5LMU - chains A and T of the 24 polymer chains in the assembly; structure by electron microscopy, 4.00 A resolution.

[Chain A]
Molecule: 16S ribosomal RNA
From: Thermus thermophilus HB8
Sequence (1522 nucleotides; row label = number of the first residue in the row; note: 44 numbers in that range are skipped by the numbering (no residue carries them; nothing is unmodelled there); a row labelled like 189A-189L holds insertion residues (189A, then the next letters in order); numbering starts at 0):
     0 UUUGUUGGAG AGUUUGAUCC UGGCUCAGGG UGAACGCUGG CGGCGUGCCU AAGACAUGCA
    60 AGUCGUGCGG GCCG
    76 CGGGGUUUU
    88 ACUCCG
    96 UGGUCAGCGG CGGACGGGUG AGUAACGCGU GGGU
  129A G
   130 ACCUACCCGG AAGAGGGGGA CAACCCGGGG AAACUCGGGC UAAUCCCCCA UGUGGACCCG
189A-189L CCCCUUGGGGUG
   190 UGUCCAAAGG GCUUU
   216 GCCCGCUUCC GGAUGGGCCC GCGUCCCAUC AGCUAGUUGG UGGGGUAAUG GCCCACCAAG
   276 GCGACGACGG GUAGCCGGUC UGAGAGGAUG GCCGGCCACA GGGGCACUGA GACACGGGCC
   336 CCACUCCUAC GGGAGGCAGC AGUUAGGAAU CUUCCGCAAU GGGCGCAAGC CUGACGGAGC
   396 GACGCCGCUU GGAGGAAGAA GCCCUUCGGG GUGUAAACUC CUGA
   441 ACCCGGGACG AAACCCCC
   460 GA
   470 CGAGGGGA
   479 CUGACGGUAC CGGGGUAA
   498 UAGCGCCGGC CAACUCCGUG CCAGCAGCCG CGGUAAUACG GAGGGCGCGA GCGUUACCCG
   558 GAUUCACUGG GCGUAAAGGG CGUGUAGGCG GCCUGGGGCG UCCCAUGUGA AAGACCACGG
   618 CUCAACCGUG GGGGAGCGUG GGAUACGCUC AGGCUAGACG GUGGGAGAGG GUGGUGGAAU
   678 UCCCGGAGUA GCGGUGAAAU GCGCAGAUAC CGGGAGGAAC GCCGAUGGCG AAGGCAGCCA
   738 CCUGGUCCAC CCGUGACGCU GAGGCGCGAA AGCGUGGGGA GCAAACCGGA UUAGAUACCC
   798 GGGUAGUCCA CGCCCUAAAC GAUGCGCGCU AGGUCUCUGG GUCU
   848 CCUGGGGGCC GAAGCUAACG CGUUAAGCGC GCCGCCUGGG GAGUACGGCC GCAAGGCUGA
   908 AACUCAAAGG AAUUGACGGG GGCCCGCACA AGCGGUGGAG CAUGUGGUUU AAUUCGAAGC
   968 AACGCGAAGA ACCUUACCAG GCCUUGACAU GCUA
 1001A G
  1002 GGAACCCGGG UGAAAGCCUG GGGUGCCCC
1030A-1030D GCGA
  1031 GGGGAGCCCU AGCACAGGUG CUGCAUGGCC GUCGUCAGCU CGUGCCGUGA GGUGUUGGGU
  1091 UAAGUCCCGC AACGAGCGCA ACCCCCGCCG UUAGUUGCCA GCGGUUCGGC CGGGCACUCU
  1151 AACGGGACUG CCCGCG
  1168 AAAGCGGGAG GAAGGAGGGG ACGACGUCUG GUCAGCAUGG CCCUUACGGC CUGGGCGACA
  1228 CACGUGCUAC AAUGCCCACU ACAAAGCGAU GCCACCCGGC AACGGGGAGC UAAUCGCAAA
  1288 AAGGUGGGCC CAGUUCGGAU UGGGGUCUGC AACCCGACCC CAUGAAGCCG GAAUCGCUAG
  1348 UAAUCGCGGA UCAGCC
 1363A A
  1364 UGCCGCGGUG AAUACGUUCC CGGGCCUUGU ACACACCGCC CGUCACGCCA UGGGAGCGGG
  1424 CUCUACCCGA AGUCGCCGG
1442A-1442B GA
  1443 GCCUA
  1452 C
  1456 GGGCAGGCGC CGAGGGUAGG GCCCGUGACU GGGGCGAAGU CGUAACAAGG UAGCUGUACC
  1516 GGAAGGUGCG GCUGGAUCAC CUCCUUUCU
Not modelled in the structure: 0-4, 1543-1544
Metal / ion sites: Mg2+ site 1: C48, G115; Mg2+ site 2 near A53 (its only coordinating residue here); Mg2+ site 3: A59, U387; Mg2+ site 4: A109, G331; Mg2+ site 5: A116, G117, G289; Mg2+ site 6: C121, U125; Mg2+ site 7 near A195 (its only coordinating residue here); Mg2+ site 8: U252, C267; Mg2+ site 9 near G266 (its only coordinating residue here); Mg2+ site 10 near U287 (its only coordinating residue here); Mg2+ site 11 near G299 (its only coordinating residue here); Mg2+ site 12 near A315 (its only coordinating residue here); 36 more Mg2+ sites not listed
From the paper describing this entry:
  - binding site for mRNA: G926, C1400, C1403, U1498

[Chain T]
Protein: 30S ribosomal protein S20
From: Thermus thermophilus HB8
Reference sequence: P80380 (RS20_THET8); residues 1-106 here = UniProt positions 1-106
Chain sequence (106 residues; numbered 1 to 106; the number before each row is that of its first residue):
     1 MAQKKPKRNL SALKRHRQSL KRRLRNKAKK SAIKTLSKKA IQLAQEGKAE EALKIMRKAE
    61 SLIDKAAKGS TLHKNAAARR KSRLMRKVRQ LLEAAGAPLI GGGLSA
Not modelled in the structure: 1-7

[How chain A and chain T interact]
Contacting residue pairs (100; chain A residue first):
  A60(A) with Leu-10(T), sugar contact
  G61(A) with Leu-10(T), phosphate contact
  U62(A) with Lys-14(T), base contact
  G102(A) with Arg-17(T), salt bridge to the phosphate
  C103(A) with Lys-14(T), phosphate contact; Arg-17(T), salt bridge to the phosphate
  G104(A) with Lys-14(T), hydrogen bond to the base; Gln-18(T), hydrogen bond to the phosphate; Lys-21(T), salt bridge to the phosphate
  G105(A) with Lys-14(T), base contact; Gln-18(T), phosphate contact; Arg-22(T), salt bridge to the phosphate
  C106(A) with Arg-15(T), salt bridge to the phosphate; Arg-22(T), salt bridge to the phosphate
  G107(A) with Arg-15(T), hydrogen bond to the base
  G108(A) with Arg-15(T), base contact
  C176(A) with Lys-29(T), salt bridge to the phosphate
  C177(A) with Lys-65(T), salt bridge to the phosphate
  C178(A) with Lys-65(T), salt bridge to the phosphate
  A185(A) with Ala-78(T), phosphate contact; Lys-81(T), hydrogen bond to the base
  C186(A) with Ala-78(T), sugar contact; Lys-81(T), sugar contact; Ser-82(T), phosphate contact; Met-85(T), hydrogen bond to the sugar
  C187(A) with Ser-82(T), phosphate contact; Met-85(T), base contact; Arg-86(T), phosphate contact; Arg-89(T), hydrogen bond to the sugar; Gly-103(T), base contact; Leu-104(T), base contact; Ser-105(T), hydrogen bond to the base
  C188(A) with Arg-86(T), phosphate contact; Arg-89(T), hydrogen bond to the sugar; Ser-105(T), hydrogen bond to the base
  U190(A) with Ser-105(T), hydrogen bond to the base; Ala-106(T), hydrogen bond to the sugar
  G191(A) with Met-85(T), base contact; Gly-101(T), sugar contact; Gly-102(T), hydrogen bond to the sugar; Gly-103(T), hydrogen bond to the base; Leu-104(T), hydrogen bond to the sugar; Ser-105(T), base contact; Ala-106(T), sugar contact
  U192(A) with Arg-57(T), sugar contact; Glu-60(T), base contact; Gly-102(T), sugar contact; Gly-103(T), sugar contact
  C193(A) with Glu-60(T), sugar contact; Ser-61(T), hydrogen bond to the phosphate; Asp-64(T), hydrogen bond to the sugar
  C194(A) with Ser-61(T), hydrogen bond to the phosphate; Asp-64(T), sugar contact; Lys-65(T), phosphate contact
  A195(A) with Lys-65(T), salt bridge to the phosphate; Lys-68(T), hydrogen bond to the sugar
  U222(A) with Lys-68(T), hydrogen bond to the phosphate
  U223(A) with Lys-68(T), salt bridge to the phosphate
  C224(A) with Lys-74(T), phosphate contact
  G258(A) with Lys-87(T), hydrogen bond to the phosphate
  G259(A) with Arg-83(T), salt bridge to the phosphate
  G260(A) with Lys-34(T), phosphate contact; Arg-83(T), salt bridge to the phosphate
  U261(A) with Arg-79(T), salt bridge to the phosphate; Arg-80(T), salt bridge to the phosphate; Arg-83(T), hydrogen bond to the base
  A262(A) with His-73(T), sugar contact; Asn-75(T), hydrogen bond to the sugar; Ala-76(T), sugar contact; Arg-79(T), phosphate contact
  A263(A) with Asn-75(T), phosphate contact; Arg-79(T), salt bridge to the phosphate
  C322(A) with Arg-23(T), sugar contact
  U323(A) with Ser-19(T), sugar contact; Arg-22(T), hydrogen bond to the sugar; Arg-23(T), phosphate contact; Asn-26(T), hydrogen bond to the phosphate
  G324(A) with Arg-22(T), salt bridge to the phosphate; Ser-70(T), hydrogen bond to the phosphate
  A325(A) with Ser-70(T), phosphate contact
  G332(A) with Leu-10(T), phosphate contact; His-16(T), sugar contact
  G333(A) with His-16(T), hydrogen bond to the sugar
  U1436(A) with Arg-23(T), salt bridge to the phosphate
  C1437(A) with Lys-34(T), salt bridge to the phosphate
  G1438(A) with Lys-34(T), salt bridge to the phosphate; Lys-38(T), hydrogen bond to the phosphate
  C1439(A) with Lys-38(T), salt bridge to the phosphate
  G1456(A) with Leu-36(T), sugar contact; Lys-39(T), hydrogen bond to the phosphate
  G1457(A) with Ala-32(T), phosphate contact; Lys-39(T), salt bridge to the phosphate
  G1458(A) with Ala-28(T), phosphate contact; Ser-31(T), phosphate contact; Ala-32(T), hydrogen bond to the phosphate; Thr-35(T), hydrogen bond to the phosphate
  C1459(A) with Lys-27(T), phosphate contact; Ala-28(T), hydrogen bond to the phosphate; Ser-31(T), hydrogen bond to the phosphate
  A1460(A) with Lys-27(T), salt bridge to the phosphate
Interface residues without a listed pair, chain A (55 interface residues in all): C63, C132, C150, C174, C175, G189L, A196, G331
Interface residues without a listed pair, chain T (52 interface residues in all): Ser-11, Leu-24, Arg-25, Lys-30

[Overview]
55 residues of chain A face 52 of chain T across their interface, with 32 hydrogen bonds and 23 salt bridges.
Polar pairs include G104(A)/Lys-14(T), G107(A)/Arg-15(T) and A185(A)/Lys-81(T). C48(A) and G115(A) coordinate
Mg2+ site 1. A59(A) and U387(A) coordinate Mg2+ site 3. The paper reports a binding site for mRNA at G926(A),
C1400(A) and C1403(A) among others.
Chain A is 16S ribosomal RNA and chain T is 30S ribosomal protein S20, both from Thermus thermophilus HB8; the
structure, Structure of bacterial 30S-IF3-mRNA-tRNA translation pre-initiation complex, closed form (state-4),
was determined by electron microscopy together with 5LMN, 5LMO, 5LMP, 5LMQ, 5LMR, 5LMS, 5LMT and 5LMV from the
same study.
